Entry 6KIO (electron microscopy, 3.94 A resolution); this record covers chains b and a of the 3 polymer chains in the assembly.

== Chain b ==
Protein: Tubulin beta chain
From: Sus scrofa
UniProtKB: P02554 (TBB_PIG); the author numbering skips numbers that UniProt does not, so the offset changes along the chain: 2-44 = UniProt 2-44; 47-360 = UniProt 45-358; 369-437 = UniProt 359-427
Amino-acid sequence (426 residues; row label = number of the first residue in the row; note: 10 numbers in that range are skipped by the numbering (no residue carries them; nothing is unmodelled there)):
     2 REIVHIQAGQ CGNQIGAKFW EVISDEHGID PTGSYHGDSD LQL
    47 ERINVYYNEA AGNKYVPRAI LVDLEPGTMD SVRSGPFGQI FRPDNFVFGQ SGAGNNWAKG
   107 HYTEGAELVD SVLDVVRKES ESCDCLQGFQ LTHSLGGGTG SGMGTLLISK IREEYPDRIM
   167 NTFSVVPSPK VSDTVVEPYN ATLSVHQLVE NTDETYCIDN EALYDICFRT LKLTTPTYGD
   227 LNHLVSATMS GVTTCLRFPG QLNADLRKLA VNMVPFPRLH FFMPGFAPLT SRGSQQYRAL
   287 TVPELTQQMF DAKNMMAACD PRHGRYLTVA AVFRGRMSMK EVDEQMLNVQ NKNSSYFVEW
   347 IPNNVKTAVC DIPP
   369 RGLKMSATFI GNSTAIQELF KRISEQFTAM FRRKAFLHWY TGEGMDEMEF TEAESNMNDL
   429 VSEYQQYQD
Modified / non-standard residues: H6, H28, H37, H107, H139, H192, H229, H266, H309, H406 (histidine)
Curated features (UniProtKB/Swiss-Prot):
  - binding site (GTP): Q11, E71, S140, G144, T145, G146, N206, N228
  - binding site (Mg(2+)): E71
  - modified residue: S40 (Phosphoserine), K60 (N6-acetyllysine), S174 (Phosphoserine), T287 (Phosphothreonine), T292 (Phosphothreonine), R320 (Omega-N-methylarginine)
  - cross-link (Glycyl lysine isopeptide (Lys-Gly)): K60 (interchain with G-Cter in ubiquitin), K326 (interchain with G-Cter in ubiquitin)

== Chain a ==
Protein: Tubulin alpha-1A chain
From: Sus scrofa
Amino-acid sequence (412 residues; row label = number of the first residue in the row):
  1002 RECISIHVGQ AGVQIGNACW ELYCLEHGIQ PDGHVPRAVF VDLEPTVIDE VRTGTYRQLF
  1062 HPEQLITGKE DAANNYARGH YTIGKEIIDL VLDRIRKLAD QCTGLQGFSV FHSFGGGTGS
  1122 GFTSLLMERL SVDYGKKSKL EFSIYPAPQV STAVVEPYNS ILTTHTTLEH SDCAFMVDNE
  1182 AIYDICRRNL DIERPTYTNL NRLIGQIVSS ITASLRFDGA LNVDLTEFQT NLVPYPRGHF
  1242 PLATYAPVIS AEKAYHEQLS VAEITNACFE PANQMVKCDP RHGKYMACCL LYRGDVVPKD
  1302 VNAAIATIKT KRTIQFVDWC PTGFKVGINY EPPTVVPGGD LAKVQRAVCM LSNTTAIAEA
  1362 WARLDHKFDL MYAKRAFVHW YVGEGMEEGE FSEAREDMAA LEKDYEEVGV DS
Modified / non-standard residues: H1008, H1028, H1035, H1062, H1081, H1113, H1166, H1171, H1240, H1257, H1283, H1367, H1380 (histidine)

== How chain b and chain a interact ==
Contacting residue pairs - 52 pairs, chain b then chain a:
  R2(b) - E1045(a)  salt bridge
  R2(b) - K1070(a)
  R2(b) - D1072(a)  salt bridge
  R48(b) - T1047(a)
  R48(b) - D1050(a)  salt bridge
  Q133(b) - D1072(a)  hydrogen bond
  Q247(b) - Q1015(a)
  R253(b) - D1072(a)  salt bridge
  R253(b) - R1079(a)
  K254(b) - E1045(a)  salt bridge
  K254(b) - A1074(a)
  K254(b) - N1075(a)
  V257(b) - F1378(a)
  V257(b) - W1381(a)  hydrophobic
  N258(b) - A1154(a)
  N258(b) - V1155(a)  hydrogen bond (side chain-backbone)
  N258(b) - F1378(a)
  V260(b) - F1378(a)
  V260(b) - H1380(a)  hydrogen bond (backbone-side chain)
  V260(b) - W1381(a)  hydrogen bond (backbone-side chain)
  P261(b) - R1376(a)  hydrogen bond (backbone-side chain)
  P261(b) - A1377(a)
  P261(b) - F1378(a)
  P261(b) - H1380(a)  hydrogen bond (backbone-side chain)
  F262(b) - R1376(a)
  F262(b) - H1380(a)
  P263(b) - R1376(a)
  P263(b) - H1380(a)
  M323(b) - T1197(a)
  S324(b) - E1194(a)
  S324(b) - R1195(a)
  S324(b) - P1196(a)  hydrogen bond (side chain-backbone)
  M325(b) - Y1184(a)  hydrogen bond (backbone-side chain)
  M325(b) - P1196(a)  hydrogen bond (backbone-backbone)
  M325(b) - T1197(a)
  M325(b) - Y1198(a)
  K326(b) - Y1184(a)
  K326(b) - P1196(a)
  D329(b) - V1151(a)
  D329(b) - Y1184(a)  hydrogen bond
  L333(b) - Q1150(a)
  W346(b) - M1372(a)
  W346(b) - K1375(a)
  I347(b) - F1378(a)  hydrophobic
  P348(b) - K1368(a)
  P348(b) - M1372(a)
  N349(b) - Q1150(a)  hydrogen bond (side chain-backbone)
  N349(b) - S1152(a)
  N349(b) - V1155(a)
  N350(b) - V1155(a)
  K352(b) - T1153(a)  hydrogen bond (side chain-backbone)
  T353(b) - T1153(a)
Also at the interface, not in a pair above, chain b (33 interface residues in all): D130, C131, L248, N249, D251, M259, T314, V351
Also at the interface, not in a pair above, chain a (33 interface residues in all): P1046, E1071, V1156, L1371

== Overview ==
Chain b and chain a each contribute 33 residues to their interface, with 12 hydrogen bonds and 5 salt bridges.
Among the polar pairs are R2(b)-E1045(a), R2(b)-D1072(a) and R48(b)-D1050(a). Curated annotation (UniProt)
lists 8 GTP-binding residues and Mg2+-binding residue E71(b) on chain b.
Here chain b is Tubulin beta chain and chain a is Tubulin alpha-1A chain, both from Sus scrofa. Entry 6KIO
(Complex of yeast cytoplasmic dynein MTBD-High and MT without DTT) was determined by electron microscopy (same
publication as 6KIQ).
